Entry 8VWU (electron microscopy, 3.00 A resolution); this record covers chains E and J of the 10 polymer chains in the assembly.

# Chain E
Name: Histone H3.2
Organism: Homo sapiens
UniProt: Q71DI3 (H32_HUMAN); residues 1-135 here correspond to UniProt positions 2-136 (UniProt number = residue number + 1)
Amino-acid sequence (135 residues; each row starts with the number of its first residue):
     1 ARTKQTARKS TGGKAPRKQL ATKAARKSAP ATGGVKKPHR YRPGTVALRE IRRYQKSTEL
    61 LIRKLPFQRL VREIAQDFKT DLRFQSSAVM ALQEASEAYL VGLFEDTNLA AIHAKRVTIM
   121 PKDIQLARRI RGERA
Disordered / not traced: 1-37, 134-135
Differences from the reference sequence: engineered mutation Ala-110 (Cys111 in Q71DI3)
Swiss-Prot annotation at these positions:
  - modified residue: Arg-2 (Asymmetric dimethylarginine), Thr-3 (Phosphothreonine), Lys-4 (Allysine), Gln-5 (5-glutamyl dopamine), Thr-6 (Phosphothreonine), Arg-8 (Citrulline), Lys-9 (N6,N6,N6-trimethyllysine), Ser-10 (ADP-ribosylserine), Thr-11 (Phosphothreonine), Lys-14 (N6-(2-hydroxyisobutyryl)lysine), Arg-17 (Asymmetric dimethylarginine), Lys-18 (N6-(2-hydroxyisobutyryl)lysine), Lys-23 (N6-(2-hydroxyisobutyryl)lysine), Arg-26 (Citrulline), Lys-27 (N6,N6,N6-trimethyllysine), Ser-28 (ADP-ribosylserine), Lys-36 (N6,N6,N6-trimethyllysine), Lys-37 (N6-methyllysine), Tyr-41 (Phosphotyrosine), Lys-56 (N6,N6,N6-trimethyllysine) and 8 more in UniProt
  - lipidation: Lys-18 (N6-decanoyllysine)

# Chain J
Molecule: 601 J strand (non-damaged strand)
Sequence (147 nucleotides; numbered 1 to 147; the number before each row is that of its first residue):
     1 ATCGGATGTA TATATCTGAC ACGTGCCTGG AGACTAGGGA GTAATCCCCT TGGCGGTTAA
    61 AACGCGGGGG ACAGCGCGTA CGTGCGTTTA AGCGGTGCTA GAGCTGTCTA CGACCAATTG
   121 AGCGGCCTCG GCACCGGGAT TCTCGAT

# Interface between chain E and chain J
Contacting residue pairs (21):
  Arg-40(E) / DG66(J)  base contact
  Arg-40(E) / DG145(J)  phosphate contact
  Tyr-41(E) / DT143(J)  phosphate contact
  Arg-42(E) / DG69(J)  salt bridge to the phosphate
  Arg-42(E) / DC144(J)  hydrogen bond to the phosphate
  Thr-45(E) / DC144(J)  phosphate contact
  Arg-63(E) / DA60(J)  phosphate contact
  Arg-63(E) / DA61(J)  salt bridge to the phosphate
  Arg-72(E) / DT51(J)  salt bridge to the phosphate
  Arg-83(E) / DT50(J)  base contact
  Arg-83(E) / DT51(J)  phosphate contact
  Phe-84(E) / DT50(J)  phosphate contact
  Phe-84(E) / DT51(J)  hydrogen bond to the phosphate
  Gln-85(E) / DT50(J)  phosphate contact
  Ser-86(E) / DT50(J)  phosphate contact
  Arg-116(E) / DA71(J)  phosphate contact
  Arg-116(E) / DC72(J)  phosphate contact
  Val-117(E) / DA71(J)  hydrogen bond to the phosphate
  Thr-118(E) / DA71(J)  hydrogen bond to the phosphate
  Met-120(E) / DA71(J)  phosphate contact
  Met-120(E) / DC72(J)  phosphate contact
Also at the interface, not in a pair above, chain E (16 interface residues in all): Pro-43, Lys-115
Also at the interface, not in a pair above, chain J (12 interface residues in all): DG70

# Overview
16 residues of chain E face 12 of chain J across their interface; the contacts include 4 hydrogen bonds and 3
salt bridges. Among the polar pairs are Arg-42(E)/DC144(J), Phe-84(E)/DT51(J) and Val-117(E)/DA71(J).
Chain E is Histone H3.2 (Homo sapiens) and chain J is 601 J strand (non-damaged strand); the structure,
Nucleosome containing 8oxoG at SHL4, was determined by electron microscopy (same publication as 8VWS, 8VWT and
8VWV).
